Entry 7CQV (X-ray diffraction, 1.78 A resolution); this record covers chains E and B of the 3 polymer chains in the assembly.

Chain E:
Name: AT15141p
From: Drosophila melanogaster
UniProtKB: C6SUZ2 (C6SUZ2_DROME); residues 1-78 here correspond to UniProt positions 11-88 (UniProt number = residue number + 10)
Chain sequence (80 residues; numbered -1 to 78; the number before each row is that of its first residue; numbers below 1 keep their minus sign (Gly-1 is residue -1)):
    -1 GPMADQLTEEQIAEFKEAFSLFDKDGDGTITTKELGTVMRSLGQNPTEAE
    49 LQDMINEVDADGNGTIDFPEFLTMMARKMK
Not modelled in the structure: -1 to 0, 78
Construct notes: expression tag (-1 to 0)
Bound ions: Ca2+ site 1: Asp21, Asp23, Asp25, Thr27, Glu32; Ca2+ site 2: Asp57, Asp59, Asn61, Thr63, Glu68

Chain B:
Name: Transient receptor potential protein
From: Drosophila melanogaster
Notes: fragment: cbs1
UniProtKB: P19334 (TRP_DROME); residues 1-80 here correspond to UniProt positions 783-862 (UniProt number = residue number + 782)
Chain sequence (82 residues; each row starts with the number of its first residue; numbers below 1 keep their minus sign (Gly-1 is residue -1)):
    -1 GPNNNWDVPDIEKKSQGVARTTKGKVMERRILKDFQIGFVENLKQEMSES
    49 ESGRDIFSSLAKVIGRKKTQKGDKDWNAIARK
Not modelled in the structure: -1 to 18, 46-52, 64-80
Construct notes: expression tag (-1 to 0)
From the paper describing this entry:
  - mutagenesis - L41A: decreased binding to CaM
  - mutagenesis - K12A (Kd: 7.94+0.88 uM): increased binding to CaM N-lobe
  - specificity-determining residues: Lys12

Chain E / chain B interface:
Pairs across the interface - 31 pairs, chain E then chain B:
  Ala16(E) with Met25(B), hydrophobic; Ile29(B), hydrophobic
  Leu19(E) with Gly22(B); Glu26(B)
  Phe20(E) with Glu26(B); Ile29(B), hydrophobic; Leu30(B), hydrophobic
  Lys22(E) with Glu26(B), salt bridge
  Val36(E) with Glu26(B)
  Met37(E) with Leu30(B), hydrophobic
  Ser39(E) with Lys23(B)
  Leu40(E) with Lys23(B); Glu26(B); Arg27(B); Leu30(B), hydrophobic
  Gln42(E) with Leu30(B)
  Glu48(E) with Ile35(B); Glu39(B)
  Asp51(E) with Glu39(B); Lys42(B), salt bridge
  Met52(E) with Leu30(B), hydrophobic; Phe33(B); Ile35(B), hydrophobic
  Glu55(E) with Phe33(B); Ile35(B); Val38(B)
  Phe69(E) with Ile29(B), hydrophobic
  Met72(E) with Phe33(B), hydrophobic
  Met73(E) with Ile29(B), hydrophobic; Asp32(B)
  Lys76(E) with Asp32(B), hydrogen bond (side chain-backbone)
Also at the interface, not in a pair above, chain E (21 interface residues in all): Glu12, Leu33, Val56, Ile64
Also at the interface, not in a pair above, chain B (14 interface residues in all): Gln34

Overview:
21 residues of chain E and 14 residues of chain B are in contact, with 1 hydrogen bond and 2 salt bridges.
Among the polar pairs are Lys22(E)-Glu26(B), Asp51(E)-Lys42(B) and Lys76(E)-Asp32(B). The paper reports that
L41A of chain B reduces binding to CaM; the specificity determinant Lys12(B).
Chain E is AT15141p and chain B is Transient receptor potential protein, both from Drosophila melanogaster;
the structure, Complex of TRP_CBS1 and Calmodulin_Nlobe, was determined by X-ray diffraction together with
7CQH and 7CQP from the same study.
